7AFL - chains A and R of the 14 polymer chains in the assembly; structure by electron microscopy, 4.20 A resolution (low resolution: residue-level contacts below are approximate; hydrogen-bond / salt-bridge calls are withheld).

[Chain A]
Molecule: 16SrRNA
Organism: Escherichia coli
Sequence (1542 nucleotides; row label = number of the first residue in the row):
     1 AAAUUGAAGAGUUUGAUCAUGGCUCAGAUUGAACGCUGGCGGCAGGCCUA
    51 ACACAUGCAAGUCGAACGGUAACAGGAAGAAGCUUGCUUCUUUGCUGACG
   101 AGUGGCGGACGGGUGAGUAAUGUCUGGGAAACUGCCUGAUGGAGGGGGAU
   151 AACUACUGGAAACGGUAGCUAAUACCGCAUAACGUCGCAAGACCAAAGAG
   201 GGGGACCUUCGGGCCUCUUGCCAUCGGAUGUGCCCAGAUGGGAUUAGCUA
   251 GUAGGUGGGGUAACGGCUCACCUAGGCGACGAUCCCUAGCUGGUCUGAGA
   301 GGAUGACCAGCCACACUGGAACUGAGACACGGUCCAGACUCCUACGGGAG
   351 GCAGCAGUGGGGAAUAUUGCACAAUGGGCGCAAGCCUGAUGCAGCCAUGC
   401 CGCGUGUAUGAAGAAGGCCUUCGGGUUGUAAAGUACUUUCAGCGGGGAGG
   451 AAGGGAGUAAAGUUAAUACCUUUGCUCAUUGACGUUACCCGCAGAAGAAG
   501 CACCGGCUAACUCCGUGCCAGCAGCCXCGGUAAUACGGAGGGUGCAAGCG
   551 UUAAUCGGAAUUACUGGGCGUAAAGCGCACGCAGGCGGUUUGUUAAGUCA
   601 GAUGUGAAAUCCCCGGGCUCAACCUGGGAACUGCAUCUGAUACUGGCAAG
   651 CUUGAGUCUCGUAGAGGGGGGUAGAAUUCCAGGUGUAGCGGUGAAAUGCG
   701 UAGAGAUCUGGAGGAAUACCGGUGGCGAAGGCGGCCCCCUGGACGAAGAC
   751 UGACGCUCAGGUGCGAAAGCGUGGGGAGCAAACAGGAUUAGAUACCCUGG
   801 UAGUCCACGCCGUAAACGAUGUCGACUUGGAGGUUGUGCCCUUGAGGCGU
   851 GGCUUCCGGAGCUAACGCGUUAAGUCGACCGCCUGGGGAGUACGGCCGCA
   901 AGGUUAAAACUCAAAUGAAUUGACGGGGGCCCGCACAAGCGGUGGAGCAU
   951 GUGGUUUAAUUCGAUGXAACGCGAAGAACCUUACCUGGUCUUGACAUCCA
  1001 CGGAAGUUUUCAGAGAUGAGAAUGUGCCUUCGGGAACCGUGAGACAGGUG
  1051 CUGCAUGGCUGUCGUCAGCUCGUGUUGUGAAAUGUUGGGUUAAGUCCCGC
  1101 AACGAGCGCAACCCUUAUCCUUUGUUGCCAGCGGUCCGGCCGGGAACUCA
  1151 AAGGAGACUGCCAGUGAUAAACUGGAGGAAGGUGGGGAUGACGUCAAGUC
  1201 AUCAUGGCCCUUACGACCAGGGCUACACACGUGCUACAAUGGCGCAUACA
  1251 AAGAGAAGCGACCUCGCGAGAGCAAGCGGACCUCAUAAAGUGCGUCGUAG
  1301 UCCGGAUUGGAGUCUGCAACUCGACUCCAUGAAGUCGGAAUCGCUAGUAA
  1351 UCGUGGAUCAGAAUGCCACGGUGAAUACGUUCCCGGGCCUUGUACACACC
  1401 GCCCGUXACACCAUGGGAGUGGGUUGCAAAAGAAGUAGGUAGCUUAACCU
  1451 UCGGGAGGGCGCUUACCACUUUGUGAUUCAUGACUGGGGUGAAGUCGUAA
  1501 CAAGGUAACCGUAGGGGAACCUGCGGUUGGAUCACCUCCUUA
Disordered / not traced: 931-1386, 1398-1408, 1492-1506, 1537-1542
Modified residues: PSU (pseudouridine-5'-monophosphate) at position 516, G7M (N7-methyl-guanosine-5'-monophosphate) at position 527, 2MG (2N-methylguanosine-5'-monophosphate) at position 966, 5MC (5-methylcytidine-5'-monophosphate) at position 967, 2MG (2N-methylguanosine-5'-monophosphate) at position 1207, 4OC (4n,o2'-methylcytidine-5'-monophosphate) at position 1402, 5MC (5-methylcytidine-5'-monophosphate) at position 1407, UR3 (3-methyluridine-5'-monophoshate) at position 1498, 2MG (2N-methylguanosine-5'-monophosphate) at position 1516, MA6 (6N-dimethyladenosine-5'-monophoshate) at position 1518, MA6 (6N-dimethyladenosine-5'-monophoshate) at position 1519
Covalently attached groups: covalent link U793-MA6_1518
Ion coordination: Mg2+ site 1: G31, C48; Mg2+ site 2: C48, U114, G115; Mg2+ site 3 near A53 (its only coordinating residue here); Mg2+ site 4: C58, A59, U387; Mg2+ site 5: A109, G331; Mg2+ site 6 near G113 (its only coordinating residue here); Mg2+ site 7: A116, G117, G289; Mg2+ site 8 near U150 (its only coordinating residue here); Mg2+ site 9 near A171 (its only coordinating residue here); Mg2+ site 10 near C352 (its only coordinating residue here); Mg2+ site 11: G450, A452; Mg2+ site 12 near A547 (its only coordinating residue here); 10 more Mg2+ sites not listed

[Chain R]
Protein: 30S ribosomal protein S18
Organism: Escherichia coli
Reference sequence: C3SFP7 (C3SFP7_ECOLX); numbering as in UniProt (aligned over 1-75)
Sequence (75 residues; row label = number of the first residue in the row):
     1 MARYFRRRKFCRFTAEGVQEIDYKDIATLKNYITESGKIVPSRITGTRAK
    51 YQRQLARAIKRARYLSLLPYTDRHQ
Disordered / not traced: 1-9, 75

[Interface between chain A and chain R]
Residue-residue contacts (35; chain A residue first):
  A663(A) - Arg53(R)
  G664(A) - Arg53(R)
  G664(A) - Arg57(R)
  A665(A) - Arg57(R)
  U672(A) - Tyr64(R)
  A673(A) - Tyr64(R)
  A673(A) - Tyr70(R)
  G674(A) - Tyr70(R)
  G674(A) - His74(R)
  A675(A) - His74(R)
  A718(A) - Lys38(R)
  A718(A) - Arg63(R)
  C719(A) - Lys38(R)
  C719(A) - Ile39(R)
  C719(A) - Lys60(R)
  C720(A) - Ile39(R)
  C720(A) - Pro41(R)
  C720(A) - Gln52(R)
  C720(A) - Ala56(R)
  G721(A) - Pro41(R)
  G721(A) - Ser42(R)
  G721(A) - Gln52(R)
  G734(A) - Lys60(R)
  C735(A) - Lys60(R)
  C735(A) - Arg61(R)
  C736(A) - Arg61(R)
  U835(A) - Ala49(R)
  U835(A) - Arg53(R)
  G844(A) - Arg12(R)
  G844(A) - Thr14(R)
  G844(A) - Ala15(R)
  A845(A) - Cys11(R)
  A845(A) - Thr14(R)
  C1535(A) - Arg43(R)
  C1536(A) - Arg43(R)
Also at the interface, not in a pair above, chain R (24 interface residues in all): Gly37, Arg48, Lys50, Thr71
Interface features reported in the paper:
  - pairs named by the authors: Arg43(R)-C1535(A) (pi stacking)

[Summary]
19 residues of chain A face 24 of chain R across their interface. The paper describes pi stacking between
Arg43(R) and C1535(A). The Mg2+ site 1 is built by G31(A) and C48(A). C48(A), U114(A) and G115(A) form the
Mg2+ site 2.
Here chain A is 16SrRNA and chain R is 30S ribosomal protein S18, both from Escherichia coli. Entry 7AFL
(Bacterial 30S ribosomal subunit assembly complex state D (multibody refinement for body domain of 30S
ribosome)) was determined by electron microscopy together with 7AF3, 7AF5, 7AF8, 7AFA, 7AFD, 7AFH and 17
further entries from the same study.
